7YPB - chains C and E of the 9 polymer chains in the assembly; structure by electron microscopy, 3.48 A resolution.

# Chain C
Name: DNA-directed RNA polymerase subunit beta
From: Escherichia coli K-12
Notes: EC 2.7.7.6
UniProtKB: P0A8V2 (RPOB_ECOLI); numbering as in UniProt (aligned over 1-1342)
Amino-acid sequence (1342 residues; numbered 1 to 1342; the number before each row is that of its first residue):
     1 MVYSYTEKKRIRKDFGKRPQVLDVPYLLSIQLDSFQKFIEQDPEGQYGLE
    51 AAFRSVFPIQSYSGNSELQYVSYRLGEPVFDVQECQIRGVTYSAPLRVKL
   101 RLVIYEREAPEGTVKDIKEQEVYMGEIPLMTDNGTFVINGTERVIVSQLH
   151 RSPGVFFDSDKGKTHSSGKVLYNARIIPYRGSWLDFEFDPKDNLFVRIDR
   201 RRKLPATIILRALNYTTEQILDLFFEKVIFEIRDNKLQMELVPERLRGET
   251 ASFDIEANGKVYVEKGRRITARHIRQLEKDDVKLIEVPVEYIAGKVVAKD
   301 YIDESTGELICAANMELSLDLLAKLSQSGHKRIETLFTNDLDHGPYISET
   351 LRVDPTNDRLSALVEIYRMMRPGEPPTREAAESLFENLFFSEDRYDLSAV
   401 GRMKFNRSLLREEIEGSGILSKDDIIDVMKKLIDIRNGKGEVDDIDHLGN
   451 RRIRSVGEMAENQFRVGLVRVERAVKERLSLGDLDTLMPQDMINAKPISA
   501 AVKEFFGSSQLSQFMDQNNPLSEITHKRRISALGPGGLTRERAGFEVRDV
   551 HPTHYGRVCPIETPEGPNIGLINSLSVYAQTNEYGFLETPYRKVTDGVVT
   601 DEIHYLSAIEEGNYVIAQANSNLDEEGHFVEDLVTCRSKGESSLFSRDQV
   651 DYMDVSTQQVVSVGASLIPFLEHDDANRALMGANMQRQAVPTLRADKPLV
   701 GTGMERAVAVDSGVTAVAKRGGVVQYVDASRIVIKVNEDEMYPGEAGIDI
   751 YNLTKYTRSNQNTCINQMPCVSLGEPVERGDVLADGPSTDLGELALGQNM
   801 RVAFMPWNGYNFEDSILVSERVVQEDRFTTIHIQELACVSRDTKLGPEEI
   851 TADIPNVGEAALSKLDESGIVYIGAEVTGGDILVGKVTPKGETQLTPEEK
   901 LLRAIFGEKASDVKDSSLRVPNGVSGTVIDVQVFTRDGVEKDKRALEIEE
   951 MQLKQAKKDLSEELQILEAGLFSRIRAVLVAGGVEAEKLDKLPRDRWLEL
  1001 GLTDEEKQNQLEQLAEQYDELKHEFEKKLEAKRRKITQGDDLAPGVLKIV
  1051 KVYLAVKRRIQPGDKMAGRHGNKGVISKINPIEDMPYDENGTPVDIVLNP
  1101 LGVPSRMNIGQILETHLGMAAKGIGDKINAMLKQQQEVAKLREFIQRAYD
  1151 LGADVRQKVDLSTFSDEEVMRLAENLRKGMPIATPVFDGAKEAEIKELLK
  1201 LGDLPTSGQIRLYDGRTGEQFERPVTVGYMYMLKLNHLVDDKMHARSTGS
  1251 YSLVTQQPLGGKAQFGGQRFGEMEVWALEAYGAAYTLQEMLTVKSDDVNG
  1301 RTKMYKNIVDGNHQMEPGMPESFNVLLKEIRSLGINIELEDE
Disordered / not traced: 1-2, 891-912, 980-1004, 1342
Swiss-Prot annotation at these positions:
  - modified residue (N6-acetyllysine): K1022, K1200

# Chain E
Name: DNA-directed RNA polymerase subunit omega
From: Escherichia coli K-12
Notes: EC 2.7.7.6
UniProtKB: P0A800 (RPOZ_ECOLI); residues 1-91 here = UniProt positions 1-91
Amino-acid sequence (91 residues; row label = number of the first residue in the row):
     1 MARVTVQDAVEKIGNRFDLVLVAARRARQMQVGGKDPLVPEENDKTTVIA
    51 LREIEEGLINNQILDVRERQEQQEQEAAELQAVTAIAEGRR
Disordered / not traced: 1-2, 82-91

# How chain C and chain E interact
Residue-residue contacts (6; chain C residue first):
  Y1285(C) - L21(E)  hydrophobic
  G1311(C) - Q31(E)
  N1312(C) - V32(E)
  H1313(C) - R28(E)  hydrogen bond (backbone-side chain)
  H1313(C) - Q31(E)
  Q1314(C) - R28(E)
Interface residues without a listed pair, chain C (6 interface residues in all): G1282
Interface residues without a listed pair, chain E (5 interface residues in all): F17

# Summary
6 residues of chain C face 5 of chain E across their interface; the contacts include 1 hydrogen bond. Its one
hydrogen-bonded contact is H1313(C)-R28(E).
Chain C is DNA-directed RNA polymerase subunit beta and chain E is DNA-directed RNA polymerase subunit omega,
both from Escherichia coli K-12; the structure, Cryo-EM structure of Escherichia coli release complex of
transcription termination (TTC-release), was determined by electron microscopy (same publication as 7YP9 and
7YPA).
